PDB entry 6SLA | X-ray diffraction, 2.55 A resolution | chains AAA and BBB of the 3 polymer chains in the assembly

[Chain AAA (and BBB)]
Molecule: Enoyl-CoA hydratase/carnithine racemase
Organism: Thermus thermophilus JL-18
Notes: chain BBB of this document is another copy of the same molecule, construct and numbering; everything in this record applies to it too
UniProt: H9ZNW0 (H9ZNW0_THETH); numbering as in UniProt (aligned over 1-254)
Amino-acid sequence (254 residues; numbered 1 to 254; the number before each row is that of its first residue):
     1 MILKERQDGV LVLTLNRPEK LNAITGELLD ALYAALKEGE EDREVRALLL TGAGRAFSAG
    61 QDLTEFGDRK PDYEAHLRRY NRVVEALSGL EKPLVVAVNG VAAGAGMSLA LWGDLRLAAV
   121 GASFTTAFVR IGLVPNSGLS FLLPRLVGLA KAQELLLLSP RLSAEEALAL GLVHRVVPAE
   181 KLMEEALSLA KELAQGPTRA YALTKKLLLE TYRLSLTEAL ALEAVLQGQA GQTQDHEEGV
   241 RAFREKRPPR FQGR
Disordered / not traced: 66-74
Sequence notes: engineered mutation N136 (Asp in H9ZNW0)
Ligand contacts: LHQ (S-[2-[3-[[(2R)-4-[[[(2R,3S,4R,5R)-5-(6-aminopurin-9-yl)-4-oxidanyl-3-phosphonooxy-oxolan-2-yl]methoxy-oxidanyl-phosphoryl]oxy-oxidanyl-phosphoryl]oxy-3,3-dimethyl-2-oxidanyl-butanoyl]amino]propanoylamino]ethyl] 2-(2,5-dihydrooxepin-7-yl)ethanethioate): E19, K20, L21, A23, R55, A59, G60, Q61, D62, L63, H76, L77, Y80, V101, A103, G104, A105, A127, F128, I131, L133, N136, R161

[Interface between chain AAA and chain BBB]
Pairs across the interface (77; chain AAA residue first):
  G113(AAA) - Q153(BBB)
  D114(AAA) - Q153(BBB)
  D114(AAA) - L157(BBB)
  L115(AAA) - L157(BBB)  hydrophobic
  L115(AAA) - L158(BBB)  hydrophobic
  R116(AAA) - A150(BBB)
  R116(AAA) - Q153(BBB)  hydrogen bond
  R145(AAA) - G148(BBB)
  R145(AAA) - L149(BBB)  hydrogen bond (backbone-backbone)
  L146(AAA) - L149(BBB)  hydrophobic
  L146(AAA) - A150(BBB)
  L146(AAA) - Q153(BBB)
  G171(AAA) - A150(BBB)
  H174(AAA) - A150(BBB)  hydrogen bond (side chain-backbone)
  H174(AAA) - Q153(BBB)
  H174(AAA) - E154(BBB)
  R175(AAA) - E154(BBB)  salt bridge
  R175(AAA) - L158(BBB)
  L193(AAA) - L158(BBB)  hydrophobic
  P197(AAA) - V129(BBB)
  P197(AAA) - G132(BBB)
  A200(AAA) - G132(BBB)
  A200(AAA) - L133(BBB)
  Y201(AAA) - V129(BBB)  hydrophobic
  Y201(AAA) - L157(BBB)
  L203(AAA) - V134(BBB)  hydrophobic
  T204(AAA) - V134(BBB)
  T204(AAA) - P135(BBB)
  T204(AAA) - L157(BBB)
  L207(AAA) - V134(BBB)  hydrophobic
  L207(AAA) - S140(BBB)
  L208(AAA) - L156(BBB)  hydrophobic
  T211(AAA) - S140(BBB)  hydrogen bond (side chain-backbone)
  T211(AAA) - F141(BBB)
  T211(AAA) - P144(BBB)
  T211(AAA) - R145(BBB)  hydrogen bond
  Y212(AAA) - P144(BBB)  hydrogen bond (side chain-backbone)
  Y212(AAA) - R145(BBB)
  Y212(AAA) - L149(BBB)
  Y212(AAA) - Y212(BBB)
  Y212(AAA) - R213(BBB)
  R213(AAA) - R213(BBB)
  L214(AAA) - F141(BBB)
  L214(AAA) - R145(BBB)  hydrogen bond (backbone-side chain)
  S215(AAA) - F141(BBB)
  S215(AAA) - R213(BBB)
  L216(AAA) - S88(BBB)
  L216(AAA) - W112(BBB)  hydrophobic
  L216(AAA) - F141(BBB)
  T217(AAA) - E85(BBB)  hydrogen bond
  A219(AAA) - F141(BBB)  hydrophobic
  L220(AAA) - N81(BBB)
  L220(AAA) - V84(BBB)  hydrophobic
  L220(AAA) - G138(BBB)
  E223(AAA) - P135(BBB)
  E223(AAA) - N136(BBB)
  E223(AAA) - S137(BBB)  hydrogen bond (side chain-backbone)
  E223(AAA) - G138(BBB)  hydrogen bond (side chain-backbone)
  E223(AAA) - L139(BBB)
  E223(AAA) - S140(BBB)  hydrogen bond
  E223(AAA) - F141(BBB)
  A224(AAA) - L77(BBB)
  A224(AAA) - N81(BBB)
  Q227(AAA) - L77(BBB)
  Q227(AAA) - L133(BBB)
  Q227(AAA) - V134(BBB)  hydrogen bond (side chain-backbone)
  Q227(AAA) - N136(BBB)
  A230(AAA) - G132(BBB)
  H236(AAA) - I131(BBB)  hydrogen bond (side chain-backbone)
  H236(AAA) - G132(BBB)
  H236(AAA) - L133(BBB)
  G239(AAA) - I131(BBB)
  V240(AAA) - I131(BBB)  hydrophobic
  F243(AAA) - L63(BBB)  hydrophobic
  R244(AAA) - L63(BBB)  hydrogen bond (side chain-backbone)
  R244(AAA) - E65(BBB)  salt bridge
  F251(AAA) - R130(BBB)
Interface residues without a listed pair, chain AAA (43 interface residues in all): L142, L189, L226, G231, T233, D235, P249
Interface residues without a listed pair, chain BBB (36 interface residues in all): F128, L209, E210

[Summary]
Chain AAA and chain BBB form an interface of 43 and 36 residues respectively; the contacts include 14 hydrogen
bonds and 2 salt bridges. Among the polar pairs are R175(AAA)-E154(BBB), R244(AAA)-E65(BBB) and
R116(AAA)-Q153(BBB). Chain AAA binds compound LHQ.
Chain AAA and chain BBB are both Enoyl-CoA hydratase/carnithine racemase (Thermus thermophilus JL-18); the
structure, Crystal structure of isomerase PaaG mutant - D136N with Oxepin-CoA, was determined by X-ray
diffraction (same publication as 6SL9 and 6SLB).
